Entry 7UHY (electron microscopy, 3.66 A resolution); this record covers chains C and D of the 10 polymer chains in the assembly.

# Chain C
Protein: GATOR complex protein WDR24
From: Homo sapiens
UniProtKB: Q96S15 (WDR24_HUMAN); residues 1-790 here = UniProt positions 1-790
Chain sequence (790 residues; row label = number of the first residue in the row):
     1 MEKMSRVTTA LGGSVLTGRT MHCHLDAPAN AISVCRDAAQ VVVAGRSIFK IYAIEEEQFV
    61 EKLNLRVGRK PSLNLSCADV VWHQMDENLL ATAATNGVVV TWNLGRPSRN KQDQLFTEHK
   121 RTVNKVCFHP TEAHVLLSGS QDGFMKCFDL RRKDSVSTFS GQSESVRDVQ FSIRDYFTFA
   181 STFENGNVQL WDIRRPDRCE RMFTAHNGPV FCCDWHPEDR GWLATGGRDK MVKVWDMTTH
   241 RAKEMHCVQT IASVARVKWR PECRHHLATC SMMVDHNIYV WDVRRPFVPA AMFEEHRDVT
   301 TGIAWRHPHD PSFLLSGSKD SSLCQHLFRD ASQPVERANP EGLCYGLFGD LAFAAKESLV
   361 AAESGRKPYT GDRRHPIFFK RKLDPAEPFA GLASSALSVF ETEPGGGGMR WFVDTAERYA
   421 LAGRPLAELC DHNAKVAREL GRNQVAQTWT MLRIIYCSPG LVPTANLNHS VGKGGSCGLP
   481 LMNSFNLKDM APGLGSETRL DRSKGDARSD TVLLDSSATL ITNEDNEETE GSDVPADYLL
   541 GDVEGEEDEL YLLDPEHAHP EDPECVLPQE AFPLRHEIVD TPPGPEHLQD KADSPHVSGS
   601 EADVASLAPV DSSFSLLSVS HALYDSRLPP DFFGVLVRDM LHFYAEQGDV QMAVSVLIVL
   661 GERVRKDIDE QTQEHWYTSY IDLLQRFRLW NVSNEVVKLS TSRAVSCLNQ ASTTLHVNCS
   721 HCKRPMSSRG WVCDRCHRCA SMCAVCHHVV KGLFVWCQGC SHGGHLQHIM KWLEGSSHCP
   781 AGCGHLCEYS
Unresolved in the structure: 1-14, 362-388, 404-407, 459-625
Curated features (UniProtKB/Swiss-Prot):
  - zinc finger: Asn718 to Ala740 (C4-type), Ser741 to Ser790 (RING-type)
  - binding site (Zn(2+)): Cys719, Cys722, Cys733, Cys736, Cys743, Cys746, Cys757, Cys760, His762, His765, His768, Cys779, Cys783, His785, Cys787
  - modified residue: Ser155 (Phosphoserine), Ser470 (Phosphoserine), Ser496 (Phosphoserine), Thr581 (Phosphothreonine), Ser594 (Phosphoserine), Ser598 (Phosphoserine)
  - mutagenesis: Ser155 (S155A: Abolished phosphorylation by AMPK; S155D: Mimics phosphorylation, leading to inhibit mTORC1 activation), Met451 (M451E: Abolished interaction with WDR59 and assembly of the GATOR2 complex; when associated with E-632-633-E), Phe632 to Phe633 (Abolished interaction with WDR59 and assembly of the GATOR2 complex; when associated with E-451), Cys743 to Cys746 (Impaired amino-acid-mediated mTORC1 activation)
Bound ions: Zn2+ site 1: Cys719, Cys736; Zn2+ site 2: Cys743, Cys746, His765, His768; Zn2+ site 3: Cys757, His785, Cys787; Zn2+ site 4: His762, Cys779, Cys783
Reported in the primary citation:
  - mutagenesis - M451E/F632A/F633A: abolished binding to GATOR complex protein WDR59 (chain D)
  - mutagenesis - M451E/F632A/F633A: abolished signaling in response to mTORC1 signaling

# Chain D
Protein: GATOR complex protein WDR59
From: Homo sapiens
UniProtKB: Q6PJI9 (WDR59_HUMAN); residue numbers follow UniProt; this construct covers 1-974
Chain sequence (974 residues; row label = number of the first residue in the row):
     1 MAARWSSENV VVEFRDSQAT AMSVDCLGQH AVLSGRRFLY IVNLDAPFEG HRKISRQSKW
    61 DIGAVQWNPH DSFAHYFAAS SNQRVDLYKW KDGSGEVGTT LQGHTRVISD LDWAVFEPDL
   121 LVTSSVDTYI YIWDIKDTRK PTVALSAVAG ASQVKWNKKN ANCLATSHDG DVRIWDKRKP
   181 STAVEYLAAH LSKIHGLDWH PDSEHILATS SQDNSVKFWD YRQPRKYLNI LPCQVPVWKA
   241 RYTPFSNGLV TVMVPQLRRE NSLLLWNVFD LNTPVHTFVG HDDVVLEFQW RKQKEGSKDY
   301 QLVTWSRDQT LRMWRVDSQM QRLCANDILD GVDEFIESIS LLPEPEKTLH TEDTDHQHTA
   361 SHGEEEALKE DPPRNLLEER KSDQLGLPQT LQQEFSLINV QIRNVNVEMD AADRSCTVSV
   421 HCSNHRVKML VKFPAQYPNN AAPSFQFINP TTITSTMKAK LLKILKDTAL QKVKRGQSCL
   481 EPCLRQLVSC LESFVNQEDS ASSNPFALPN SVTPPLPTFA RVTTAYGSYQ DANIPFPRTS
   541 GARFCGAGYL VYFTRPMTMH RAVSPTEPTP RSLSALSAYH TGLIAPMKIR TEAPGNLRLY
   601 SGSPTRSEKE QVSISSFYYK ERKSRRWKSK REGSDSGNRQ IKAAGKVIIQ DIACLLPVHK
   661 SLGELYILNV NDIQETCQKN AASALLVGRK DLVQVWSLAT VATDLCLGPK SDPDLETPWA
   721 RHPFGRQLLE SLLAHYCRLR DVQTLAMLCS VFEAQSRPQG LPNPFGPFPN RSSNLVVSHS
   781 RYPSFTSSGS CSSMSDPGLN TGGWNIAGRE AEHLSSPWGE SSPEELRFGS LTYSDPRERE
   841 RDQHDKNKRL LDPANTQQFD DFKKCYGEIL YRWGLREKRA EVLKFVSCPP DPHKGIEFGV
   901 YCSHCRSEVR GTQCAICKGF TFQCAICHVA VRGSSNFCLT CGHGGHTSHM MEWFRTQEVC
   961 PTGCGCHCLL ESTF
Unresolved in the structure: 1-524, 558-642, 758-834
Curated features (UniProtKB/Swiss-Prot):
  - zinc finger: Tyr901 to Phe920 (C4-type), Thr921 to Thr973 (RING-type)
  - binding site (Zn(2+)): Cys902, Cys905, Cys914, Cys917, Cys927, Cys938, His943, His946, His949, Cys960, Cys964, Cys966, Cys968
  - modified residue (Phosphoserine): Ser564, Ser821, Ser822, Ser830
  - mutagenesis: Leu698 (L698E: Abolished interaction with WDR24 and assembly of the GATOR2 complex; when associated with 728-E--E-732), Leu728 to Leu732 (Abolished interaction with WDR24 and assembly of the GATOR2 complex; when associated with E-698), Cys924 to Cys927 (Impaired amino-acid-mediated mTORC1 activation)
Bound ions: Zn2+ site 1: Cys902, Cys905, Cys914, Cys917; Zn2+ site 2: Cys927, His946, His949; Zn2+ site 3: Cys938, Cys966, Cys968; Zn2+ site 4: His943, Cys964
Reported in the primary citation:
  - mutagenesis - L698E/L728E/L732E: abolished binding to GATOR complex protein WDR24 (chain C)
  - mutagenesis - L698E/L728E/L732E: abolished signaling in response to mTORC1 signaling

# How chain C and chain D interact
Pairs across the interface - 31 pairs, chain C then chain D:
  Gln444(C) with Thr717(D), hydrogen bond (side chain-backbone)
  Gln447(C) with Val701(D); Cys706(D), hydrogen bond; Leu707(D)
  Thr448(C) with His722(D), hydrogen bond; Phe724(D)
  Thr450(C) with Val701(D)
  Met451(C) with Leu698(D), hydrophobic; Val701(D), hydrophobic; Phe724(D), hydrophobic; Leu728(D), hydrophobic
  Ile454(C) with Ser697(D); Leu698(D), hydrophobic; Val701(D), hydrophobic
  Ile455(C) with Gln694(D)
  Ser626(C) with Lys690(D); Asp691(D)
  Arg627(C) with Lys690(D)
  Leu628(C) with Asp691(D); His735(D)
  Phe632(C) with Ser731(D); Leu732(D), hydrophobic
  Phe633(C) with Gln694(D); Leu728(D), hydrophobic
  Leu636(C) with Leu728(D), hydrophobic
  Asp639(C) with Gln727(D), hydrogen bond
  Met640(C) with His722(D); Pro723(D), hydrophobic
  Phe643(C) with His722(D); Pro723(D)
  Tyr644(C) with His722(D)
Also at the interface, not in a pair above, chain C (20 interface residues in all): Asn443, Leu452, Pro629
Also at the interface, not in a pair above, chain D (21 interface residues in all): Gly688, Asp704, Pro718, Trp719

# Overview
Chain C and chain D form an interface of 20 and 21 residues respectively, with 4 hydrogen bonds. Polar pairs
include Gln444(C)-Thr717(D), Gln447(C)-Cys706(D) and Thr448(C)-His722(D). The paper reports that
M451E/F632A/F633A of chain C abolish binding to GATOR complex protein WDR59 (chain D); M451E/F632A/F633A of
chain C abolish signaling in response to mTORC1 signaling.
Here chain C is GATOR complex protein WDR24 and chain D is GATOR complex protein WDR59, both from Homo
sapiens. Entry 7UHY (Human GATOR2 complex) was determined by electron microscopy.
